4UWJ - chain A; structure by X-ray diffraction, 1.70 A resolution.

Chain A:
Molecule: Glycylpeptide N-tetradecanoyltransferase
From: Aspergillus fumigatus
Notes: EC 2.3.1.97
UniProt: Q9UVX3 (NMT_ASPFU); residues 86-492 here = UniProt positions 86-492
Chain sequence (407 residues; each row starts with the number of its first residue):
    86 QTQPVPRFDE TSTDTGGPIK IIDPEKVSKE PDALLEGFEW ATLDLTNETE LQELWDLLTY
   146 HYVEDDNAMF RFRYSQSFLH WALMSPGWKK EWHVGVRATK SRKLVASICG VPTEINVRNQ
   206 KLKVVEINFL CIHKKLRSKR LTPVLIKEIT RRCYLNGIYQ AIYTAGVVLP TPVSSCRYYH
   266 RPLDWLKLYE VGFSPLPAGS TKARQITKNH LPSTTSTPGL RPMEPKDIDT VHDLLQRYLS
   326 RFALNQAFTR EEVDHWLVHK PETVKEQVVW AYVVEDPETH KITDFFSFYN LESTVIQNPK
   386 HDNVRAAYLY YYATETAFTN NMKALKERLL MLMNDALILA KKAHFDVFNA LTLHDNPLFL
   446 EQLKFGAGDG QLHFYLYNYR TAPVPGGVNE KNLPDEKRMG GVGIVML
Not modelled in the structure: 86-100
Swiss-Prot annotation at these positions:
  - active site: Leu492 (Proton acceptor)
  - binding site (tetradecanoyl-CoA): Leu215 to Ile217, Ser223 to Thr227
Ligand contacts:
  - 7L5 (2,6-dichloro-N-(difluoromethyl)-4-[3-(piperidin-4-yl)propyl]-N-(1,3,5-trimethyl-1H-pyrazol-4-yl)benzenesulfonamide): Tyr147, Val148, Glu149, Asp150, Phe155, Arg156, Phe157, Tyr159, Asn213, Thr249, Ala250, Gly251, Tyr263, His265, Phe278, Ser378, Tyr393, Asn434, Gly455, Gln456, Leu457, Leu492
  - tetradecanoyl-coa (MYA): His146, Tyr147, Val148, Val210, Ile212, Asn213, Phe214, Leu215, Cys216, Ile217, Leu221, Arg222, Ser223, Lys224, Arg225, Leu226, Thr227, Pro228, Ile231, Ile234, Thr235, Cys238, Tyr239, Ile243, Tyr244, Gln245, Ala246, Tyr248, Thr249, Ala250, Val252, Leu254, Tyr462

Overview:
Chain A binds compound 7L5 and tetradecanoyl-coa. Curated annotation (UniProt) lists active-site residue
Leu492 and 8 tetradecanoyl-CoA-binding residues.
Chain A is Glycylpeptide N-tetradecanoyltransferase (Aspergillus fumigatus); the structure, Crystal structure
of Aspergillus fumigatus N-myristoyl transferase in complex with myristoyl CoA and a capped pyrazole ..., was
determined by X-ray diffraction together with 4UWI from the same study.
